7XUE - chains A and J of the 8 polymer chains in the assembly; structure by electron microscopy, 3.17 A resolution.

# Chain A
Molecule: non-template DNA
Sequence (177 nucleotides; numbered -54 to 122; the number before each row is that of its first residue; numbers below 1 keep their minus sign (DG-54 is residue -54)):
   -54 GCATGAATTC CTATTGGTAC TTTACATTAA TGAACTTTAA GTACATCATA AGCCCATAGA
     6 CGAACGGCGC GTCTTTAAAC CATGCGTCGG GAGCGCGGCG GGTTCAGGAT GAACGGCAAT
    66 GCTGCTCATT AGCGAGAAGG CTTTTTTGCT TTTAGAATTG TGAGCGCTCA CAATTCG
Not modelled in the structure: -54 to 78, 85-93, 109-122

# Chain J
Name: DNA-directed RNA polymerase subunit beta'
From: Escherichia coli (strain K12)
Notes: EC 2.7.7.6
Reference sequence: P0A8T7 (RPOC_ECOLI); residue numbers follow UniProt; this construct covers 1-1407
Amino-acid sequence (1430 residues; numbered 1 to 1430; the number before each row is that of its first residue):
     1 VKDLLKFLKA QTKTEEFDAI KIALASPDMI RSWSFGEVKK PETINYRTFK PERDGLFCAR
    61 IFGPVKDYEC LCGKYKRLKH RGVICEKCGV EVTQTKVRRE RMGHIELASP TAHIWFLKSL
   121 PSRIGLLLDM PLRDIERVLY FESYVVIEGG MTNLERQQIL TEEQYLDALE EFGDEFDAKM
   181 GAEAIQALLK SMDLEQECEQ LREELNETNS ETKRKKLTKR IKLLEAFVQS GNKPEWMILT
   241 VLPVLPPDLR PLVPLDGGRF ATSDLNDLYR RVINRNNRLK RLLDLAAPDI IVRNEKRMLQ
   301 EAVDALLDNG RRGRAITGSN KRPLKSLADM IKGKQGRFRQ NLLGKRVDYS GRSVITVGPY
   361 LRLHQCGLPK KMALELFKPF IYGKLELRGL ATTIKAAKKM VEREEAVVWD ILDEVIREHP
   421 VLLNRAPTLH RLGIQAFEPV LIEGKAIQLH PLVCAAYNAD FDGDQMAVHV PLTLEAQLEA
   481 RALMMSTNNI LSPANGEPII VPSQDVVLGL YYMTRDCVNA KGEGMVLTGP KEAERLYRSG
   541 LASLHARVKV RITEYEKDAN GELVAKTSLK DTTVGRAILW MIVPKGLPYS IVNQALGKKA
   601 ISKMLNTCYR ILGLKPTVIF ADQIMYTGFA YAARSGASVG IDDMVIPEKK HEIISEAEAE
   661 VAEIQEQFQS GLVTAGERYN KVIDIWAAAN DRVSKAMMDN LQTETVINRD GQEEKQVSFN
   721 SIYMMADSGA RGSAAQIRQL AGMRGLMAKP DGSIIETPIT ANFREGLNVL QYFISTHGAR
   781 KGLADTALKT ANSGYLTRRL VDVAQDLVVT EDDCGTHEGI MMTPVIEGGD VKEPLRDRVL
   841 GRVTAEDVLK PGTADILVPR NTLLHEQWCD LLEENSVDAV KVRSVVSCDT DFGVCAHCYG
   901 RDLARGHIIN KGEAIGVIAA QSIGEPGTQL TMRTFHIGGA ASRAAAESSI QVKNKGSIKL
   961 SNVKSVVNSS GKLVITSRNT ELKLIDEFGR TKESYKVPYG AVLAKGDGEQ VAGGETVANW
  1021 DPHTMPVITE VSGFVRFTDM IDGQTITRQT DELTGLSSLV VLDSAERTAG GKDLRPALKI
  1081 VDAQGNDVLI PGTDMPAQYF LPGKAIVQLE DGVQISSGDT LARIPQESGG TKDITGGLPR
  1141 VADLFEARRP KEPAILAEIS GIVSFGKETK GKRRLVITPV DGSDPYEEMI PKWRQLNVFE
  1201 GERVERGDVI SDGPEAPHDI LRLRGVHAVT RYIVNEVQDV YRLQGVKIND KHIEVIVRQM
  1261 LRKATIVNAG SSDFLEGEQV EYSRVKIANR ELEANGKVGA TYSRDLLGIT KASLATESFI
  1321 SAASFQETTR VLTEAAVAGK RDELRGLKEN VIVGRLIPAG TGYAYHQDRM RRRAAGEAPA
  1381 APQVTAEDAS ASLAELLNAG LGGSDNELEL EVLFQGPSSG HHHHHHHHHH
Not modelled in the structure: 1-15, 934-947, 1127-1135, 1374-1430
Sequence notes: conflict Val1 (Met in P0A8T7); expression tag (1408-1430)
Bound ions: Zn2+ site 1: Cys70, Cys72, Cys85, Cys88; Mg2+: Asp460, Asp462, Asp464 (shared with 2 residues of chain R); Zn2+ site 2: Cys814, Cys888, Cys895, Cys898
UniProt features mapped onto this chain:
  - binding site (Zn(2+)): Cys70, Cys72, Cys85, Cys88, Cys814, Cys888, Cys895, Cys898
  - binding site (Mg(2+)): Asp460, Asp462, Asp464
  - modified residue: Lys983 (N6-acetyllysine)
Reported in the primary citation:
  - binding site for nun gene and immunity region (95-nt RNA): Arg77

# Interface between chain A and chain J
Pairs across the interface (9):
  DG84(A) - Arg270(J)  hydrogen bond to the base
  DG84(A) - Arg278(J)  phosphate contact
  DA99(A) - Arg1148(J)  hydrogen bond to the phosphate
  DG100(A) - Arg1148(J)  salt bridge to the phosphate
  DG100(A) - Lys1311(J)  hydrogen bond to the phosphate
  DA101(A) - Lys1311(J)  salt bridge to the phosphate
  DT103(A) - Arg133(J)  hydrogen bond to the phosphate
  DT104(A) - Arg133(J)  salt bridge to the phosphate
  DA108(A) - Lys1170(J)  phosphate contact
Other interface residues (no listed pair), chain A (8 interface residues in all): DA102
Other interface residues (no listed pair), chain J (8 interface residues in all): Lys219, Asn274

# Summary
The chain A/chain J interface involves 8 residues from each chain; the contacts include 4 hydrogen bonds and 3
salt bridges. Among the polar pairs are DG84(A)-Arg270(J), DA99(A)-Arg1148(J) and DG100(A)-Lys1311(J). The
paper reports a binding site for nun gene and immunity region (95-nt RNA) at Arg77(J).
Chain A is non-template DNA and chain J is DNA-directed RNA polymerase subunit beta' (Escherichia coli (strain
K12)); the structure, Cryo-EM structure of HK022 putRNA-associated E.coli RNA polymerase elongation complex,
was determined by electron microscopy (same publication as 7XUG and 7XUI).
